Entry 5C44 (X-ray diffraction, 3.95 A resolution); this record covers chains D and G of the 15 polymer chains in the assembly.

Chain D:
Molecule: DNA-directed RNA polymerase II subunit RPB4
Source organism: Saccharomyces cerevisiae (strain ATCC 204508 / S288c)
UniProtKB: P20433 (RPB4_YEAST); residue numbers follow UniProt; this construct covers 1-221
Amino-acid sequence (221 residues; each row starts with the number of its first residue):
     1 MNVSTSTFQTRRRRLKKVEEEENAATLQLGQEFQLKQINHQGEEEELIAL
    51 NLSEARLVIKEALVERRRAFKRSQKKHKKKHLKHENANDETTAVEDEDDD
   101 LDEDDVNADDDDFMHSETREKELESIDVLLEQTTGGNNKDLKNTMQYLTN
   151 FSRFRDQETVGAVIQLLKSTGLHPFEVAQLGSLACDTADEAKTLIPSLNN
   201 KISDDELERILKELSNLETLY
Not modelled in the structure: 1-3, 77-116
Curated features (UniProtKB/Swiss-Prot):
  - modified residue: Met1 (N-acetylmethionine), Thr91 (Phosphothreonine), Thr92 (Phosphothreonine)

Chain G:
Molecule: DNA-directed RNA polymerase II subunit RPB7
Source organism: Saccharomyces cerevisiae (strain ATCC 204508 / S288c)
UniProtKB: P34087 (RPB7_YEAST); residue numbers follow UniProt; this construct covers 1-171
Amino-acid sequence (179 residues; each row starts with the number of its first residue):
     1 MFFIKDLSLNITLHPSFFGPRMKQYLKTKLLEEVEGSCTGKFGYILCVLD
    51 YDNIDIQRGRILPTDGSAEFNVKYRAVVFKPFKGEVVDGTVVSCSQHGFE
   101 VQVGPMKVFVTKHLMPQDLTFNAGSNPPSYQSSEDVITIKSRIRVKIEGC
   151 ISQVSSIHAIGSIKEDYLGAILEHHHHHH
Not modelled in the structure: 172-179
Sequence notes: expression tag (172-179)
Curated features (UniProtKB/Swiss-Prot):
  - mutagenesis: Val108 to His113 (Lowers nucleic-acid binding of RPB4-RPB7 by 10-fold; no effect on association with Pol II core complex; abolishes transcriptional activity of Pol II), Ile151 to His158 (No effect on nucleic-acid binding of RPB4-RPB7 and on association with Pol II core complex; abolishes transcriptional activity of Pol II)

Interface between chain D and chain G:
Contacting residue pairs (98):
  Ser4(D) - Leu9(G)
  Thr5(D) - Leu7(G)
  Thr5(D) - Ser8(G)  hydrogen bond (side chain-backbone)
  Thr5(D) - Leu9(G)
  Ser6(D) - Lys41(G)
  Ser6(D) - Phe42(G)
  Thr7(D) - Leu7(G)
  Thr7(D) - Ser8(G)  hydrogen bond (side chain-backbone)
  Thr7(D) - Phe42(G)
  Phe8(D) - Lys5(G)
  Phe8(D) - Asp6(G)
  Thr10(D) - Lys41(G)
  Glu22(D) - Lys83(G)
  Asn23(D) - Lys80(G)
  Asn23(D) - Phe82(G)
  Asn23(D) - Lys83(G)  hydrogen bond (backbone-backbone)
  Ala24(D) - Phe82(G)
  Ala24(D) - Lys83(G)
  Ala25(D) - Lys83(G)
  Ala25(D) - Gly84(G)
  Ala25(D) - Glu85(G)
  Leu29(D) - Phe82(G)  hydrophobic
  Glu32(D) - Lys5(G)  salt bridge
  Glu32(D) - Lys41(G)
  Glu32(D) - Phe42(G)
  Phe33(D) - Phe3(G)  hydrophobic
  Phe33(D) - Lys41(G)
  Phe33(D) - Phe42(G)
  Gln37(D) - Lys5(G)  hydrogen bond
  Asn39(D) - Asp6(G)
  Asn39(D) - Arg75(G)  hydrogen bond
  His40(D) - Asp6(G)
  His40(D) - Leu7(G)  hydrogen bond (side chain-backbone)
  His40(D) - Lys73(G)  hydrogen bond (backbone-side chain)
  His40(D) - Tyr74(G)  hydrogen bond (side chain-backbone)
  Gln41(D) - Arg75(G)
  Glu45(D) - Arg75(G)  salt bridge
  Leu47(D) - Phe3(G)  hydrophobic
  Ile48(D) - Phe3(G)
  Ile48(D) - Ile4(G)  hydrogen bond (backbone-backbone)
  Ala49(D) - Phe2(G)
  Ala49(D) - Phe3(G)  hydrophobic
  Leu50(D) - Phe2(G)  hydrogen bond (backbone-backbone)
  Leu50(D) - Ile4(G)  hydrophobic
  Leu52(D) - Met1(G)  hydrophobic
  Leu52(D) - Phe2(G)  hydrophobic
  Ala55(D) - Phe2(G)  hydrophobic
  Val58(D) - Ile4(G)  hydrophobic
  Val58(D) - Leu49(G)
  Ile59(D) - Cys47(G)  hydrophobic
  Ile59(D) - Val77(G)  hydrophobic
  Ala62(D) - Leu49(G)  hydrophobic
  Glu65(D) - Asp52(G)
  Arg66(D) - Glu35(G)  salt bridge
  Arg66(D) - Val48(G)  hydrogen bond (side chain-backbone)
  Ala69(D) - Asp52(G)
  Phe70(D) - Tyr51(G)  hydrophobic
  Ser73(D) - Gln24(G)  hydrogen bond
  Thr134(D) - Glu35(G)
  Asn138(D) - Glu35(G)
  Asn138(D) - Gly36(G)
  Asn138(D) - Leu46(G)
  Asp140(D) - Gly36(G)
  Asp140(D) - Pro105(G)
  Leu141(D) - Leu46(G)
  Asn143(D) - Gln102(G)
  Asn143(D) - Gly104(G)
  Thr144(D) - Phe2(G)
  Thr144(D) - Leu46(G)
  Thr144(D) - Gly104(G)
  Thr144(D) - Pro105(G)
  Tyr147(D) - Asp88(G)  hydrogen bond (side chain-backbone)
  Tyr147(D) - Gly89(G)
  Tyr147(D) - Gln102(G)
  Tyr147(D) - Val103(G)
  Tyr147(D) - Gly104(G)
  Leu148(D) - Phe2(G)  hydrophobic
  Asn150(D) - Arg142(G)
  Phe151(D) - Gly89(G)
  Phe151(D) - Thr90(G)
  Phe151(D) - Arg142(G)
  Phe175(D) - Met1(G)
  Phe175(D) - Phe3(G)  hydrophobic
  Phe175(D) - Glu85(G)
  Ala178(D) - Met1(G)
  Gln179(D) - Met1(G)
  Gln179(D) - Val86(G)  hydrogen bond (side chain-backbone)
  Ser182(D) - Met1(G)
  Leu183(D) - Val86(G)
  Leu183(D) - Arg144(G)
  Ala184(D) - Arg144(G)  hydrogen bond (backbone-side chain)
  Thr187(D) - Tyr167(G)
  Asp189(D) - Tyr167(G)
  Glu190(D) - Arg144(G)  salt bridge
  Glu190(D) - Tyr167(G)
  Leu194(D) - Val86(G)
  Leu194(D) - Arg144(G)
  Leu194(D) - Tyr167(G)
Other interface residues (no listed pair), chain D (59 interface residues in all): Gln9, Gly30, Ile38, Leu63, Arg72, Lys76, Thr193
Other interface residues (no listed pair), chain G (50 interface residues in all): Asn10, Arg21, Thr28, Leu31, Tyr44, Asp50, Val78, Val87, Asp166, Ile171

Summary:
59 residues of chain D and 50 residues of chain G are in contact; the contacts include 15 hydrogen bonds and 4
salt bridges. Among the polar pairs are Glu32(D)-Lys5(G), Glu45(D)-Arg75(G) and Arg66(D)-Glu35(G). From
UniProt: 14 mutagenesis sites on chain G.
Chain D is DNA-directed RNA polymerase II subunit RPB4 and chain G is DNA-directed RNA polymerase II subunit
RPB7, both from Saccharomyces cerevisiae (strain ATCC 204508 / S288c); the structure, Crystal structure of a
transcribing RNA Polymerase II complex reveals a complete transcription bubble, was determined by X-ray
diffraction, deposited together with 5C3E, 5C4A, 5C4J and 5C4X.
